PDB entry 8APF | electron microscopy, 4.30 A resolution (low resolution: residue-level contacts below are approximate; hydrogen-bond / salt-bridge calls are withheld) | chains J1 and B1 of the 42 polymer chains in the assembly

== Chain J1 ==
Molecule: ATP synthase subunit p18, mitochondrial
Source organism: Trypanosoma brucei brucei
UniProtKB: P0DPG4 (ATP18_TRYBB); residue numbers follow UniProt; this construct covers 1-188
Sequence (188 residues; numbered 1 to 188; the number before each row is that of its first residue):
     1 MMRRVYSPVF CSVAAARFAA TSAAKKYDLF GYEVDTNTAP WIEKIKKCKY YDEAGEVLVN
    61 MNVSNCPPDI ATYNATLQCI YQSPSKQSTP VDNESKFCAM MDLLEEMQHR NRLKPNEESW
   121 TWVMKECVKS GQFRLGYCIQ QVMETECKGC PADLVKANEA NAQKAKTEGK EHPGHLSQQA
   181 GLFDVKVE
Disordered / not traced: 1-22

== Chain B1 ==
Molecule: ATP synthase subunit alpha, mitochondrial
Source organism: Trypanosoma brucei brucei
UniProtKB: Q9GS23 (ATPA_TRYBB); residues 1-584 here = UniProt positions 1-584
Sequence (584 residues; numbered 1 to 584; the number before each row is that of its first residue):
     1 MRRFGSKFAS GLASRCALAC PLASAATAPA GASTTSSTSS AQKSFFKTTE MIGYVHSIDG
    61 TIATLIPAPG NPGVAYNTII QIQVSPTTFA AGLVFNLEKD GRIGIILMDN ITEVQSGQKV
   121 MATGQLLHIP VGAGVLGKVV NPLGHEVPVG LVTRSRRLLD STLGKVDTGA PNIVSRSPVN
   181 YNLLTGFKAV DTMIPIGRGQ RELIVGDRQT GKTSIAVSTI INQVRINQQI LSKNAVISIY
   241 VSIGQRCSNV ARIHRLLQSY GALRYTTVMA ATAAEPAGLQ YLAPYAGVTM GEYFMNRGRH
   301 CLCVYDDLSK QAVAYRQISL LLRRPPGREA YPGDVFYLHS RLLERAAMLS PGKGGGSVTA
   361 LPIVETLSND VTAYIVTNVI SITDGQIYLD TKLFTGGQRP AVNIGLSVSR VGSSAQNAAM
   421 KGVAGKLKGI LAEYRKLAAD SVGGQQVQTI PMIRGARFVA LFNQKQPSYF MNAIVSLYAC
   481 LNGYLDDVKV QYVKFYEYLL VHRDLGIMYG TAKNKFFYMY VQELNYLIRF FTLNSPILHG
   541 ELEEMLKQHT HLFLQHYQSK MNAIKSEKDV KALKNLLYSC KRAV
Disordered / not traced: 1-45, 151-160
Ion coordination: Mg2+: Thr-213 (together with ATP)
Small-molecule neighbours: ATP (adenosine-5'-triphosphate): Arg-208, Gln-209, Thr-210, Gly-211, Lys-212, Thr-213, Ser-214, Phe-394, Arg-399, Pro-400, Gln-464, Lys-465
UniProt features mapped onto this chain:
  - binding site (ATP): Asp-207 to Ser-214, Gln-464
  - site: Leu-159, Asp-160 (Cleavage), Ser-407 (Required for activity)

== Interface between chain J1 and chain B1 ==
Residue-residue contacts (100):
  Leu-29(J1) / Pro-178(B1)
  Leu-29(J1) / Pro-351(B1)
  Phe-30(J1) / Ile-173(B1)
  Phe-30(J1) / Val-174(B1)
  Phe-30(J1) / Arg-176(B1)
  Tyr-32(J1) / Val-174(B1)
  Tyr-51(J1) / Leu-231(B1)
  Asp-52(J1) / Ser-232(B1)
  Gly-55(J1) / Lys-233(B1)
  Val-59(J1) / Lys-233(B1)
  Val-59(J1) / Arg-297(B1)
  Val-59(J1) / Gly-298(B1)
  Asn-62(J1) / Lys-233(B1)
  Asn-62(J1) / Pro-351(B1)
  Asn-62(J1) / Gly-352(B1)
  Asn-62(J1) / Gly-354(B1)
  Val-63(J1) / Gly-352(B1)
  Val-63(J1) / Gly-354(B1)
  Asn-65(J1) / Gly-352(B1)
  Lys-86(J1) / Asn-227(B1)
  Lys-86(J1) / Gln-228(B1)
  Lys-86(J1) / Ile-230(B1)
  Gln-87(J1) / Ser-232(B1)
  Asn-93(J1) / Gln-228(B1)
  Asn-93(J1) / Gln-229(B1)
  Ser-95(J1) / Gln-229(B1)
  Ser-95(J1) / Glu-523(B1)
  Phe-97(J1) / Glu-523(B1)
  Phe-97(J1) / Leu-527(B1)
  Cys-98(J1) / Gln-229(B1)
  Cys-98(J1) / Glu-523(B1)
  Cys-98(J1) / Tyr-526(B1)
  Ala-99(J1) / Leu-231(B1)
  Met-101(J1) / Tyr-526(B1)
  Met-101(J1) / Leu-527(B1)
  Met-101(J1) / Phe-530(B1)
  Asp-102(J1) / Tyr-181(B1)
  Asp-102(J1) / Ile-230(B1)
  Asp-102(J1) / Asn-234(B1)
  Leu-104(J1) / Phe-530(B1)
  Glu-105(J1) / Asn-417(B1)
  Glu-105(J1) / Arg-529(B1)
  Glu-105(J1) / Phe-530(B1)
  Glu-106(J1) / Lys-233(B1)
  Glu-106(J1) / Asn-234(B1)
  Gln-108(J1) / Phe-530(B1)
  His-109(J1) / Ala-418(B1)
  His-109(J1) / Phe-530(B1)
  Arg-110(J1) / Asn-180(B1)
  Arg-110(J1) / Tyr-181(B1)
  Trp-120(J1) / Phe-530(B1)
  Trp-120(J1) / Phe-531(B1)
  Gln-132(J1) / Glu-523(B1)
  Arg-134(J1) / Lys-515(B1)
  Arg-134(J1) / Phe-516(B1)
  Arg-134(J1) / Tyr-518(B1)
  Arg-134(J1) / Tyr-520(B1)
  Leu-135(J1) / Glu-523(B1)
  Leu-135(J1) / Leu-524(B1)
  Leu-135(J1) / Leu-527(B1)
  Tyr-137(J1) / Lys-515(B1)
  Tyr-137(J1) / Phe-516(B1)
  Cys-138(J1) / Phe-516(B1)
  Cys-138(J1) / Ile-537(B1)
  Cys-138(J1) / Leu-538(B1)
  Gln-141(J1) / Phe-516(B1)
  Gln-141(J1) / Ile-537(B1)
  Val-142(J1) / Phe-531(B1)
  Glu-146(J1) / Phe-531(B1)
  Glu-171(J1) / Tyr-520(B1)
  His-172(J1) / Ile-507(B1)
  His-172(J1) / Tyr-518(B1)
  His-172(J1) / Tyr-520(B1)
  Pro-173(J1) / Tyr-520(B1)
  His-175(J1) / Arg-503(B1)
  Leu-176(J1) / Ile-507(B1)
  Leu-176(J1) / Met-508(B1)
  Leu-176(J1) / Tyr-520(B1)
  Ser-177(J1) / Met-508(B1)
  Gln-178(J1) / Met-508(B1)
  Gln-179(J1) / Met-508(B1)
  Gln-179(J1) / Tyr-509(B1)
  Ala-180(J1) / Met-508(B1)
  Gly-181(J1) / Tyr-557(B1)
  Leu-182(J1) / Met-561(B1)
  Leu-182(J1) / Leu-573(B1)
  Leu-182(J1) / Leu-576(B1)
  Phe-183(J1) / Ile-564(B1)
  Phe-183(J1) / Asp-569(B1)
  Phe-183(J1) / Ala-572(B1)
  Phe-183(J1) / Leu-573(B1)
  Val-185(J1) / Tyr-498(B1)
  Val-185(J1) / Leu-576(B1)
  Lys-186(J1) / Tyr-498(B1)
  Val-187(J1) / Tyr-498(B1)
  Val-187(J1) / Leu-576(B1)
  Val-187(J1) / Ser-579(B1)
  Val-187(J1) / Cys-580(B1)
  Val-187(J1) / Ala-583(B1)
  Glu-188(J1) / Ala-583(B1)
Other interface residues (no listed pair), chain J1 (57 interface residues in all): Leu-58, Val-91, Asp-92, Glu-94, Pro-115, Ile-139, Thr-145
Other interface residues (no listed pair), chain B1 (58 interface residues in all): Ser-177, Tyr-265, Ser-350, Phe-495, His-502, Asp-504, Asn-514, Val-521, Lys-560

== Summary ==
Chain J1 and chain B1 form an interface of 57 and 58 residues respectively. Bound to chain B1: ATP. Curated
annotation (UniProt) lists 9 ATP-binding residues on chain B1.
Chain J1 is ATP synthase subunit p18, mitochondrial and chain B1 is ATP synthase subunit alpha, mitochondrial,
both from Trypanosoma brucei brucei; the structure, rotational state 2a of the Trypanosoma brucei
mitochondrial ATP synthase dimer, was determined by electron microscopy (same publication as 8AP6, 8AP7, 8AP8,
8AP9, 8APA, 8APB and 7 further entries).
